Entry 9D9W (electron microscopy, 3.50 A resolution); this record covers chains Fe and Ff of the 42 polymer chains in the assembly.

[Chain Fe (and Ff)]
Protein: Portal protein
Organism: Mycobacterium phage Bxb1
Notes: chain Ff of this document is another copy of the same molecule, construct and numbering; everything in this record applies to it too
UniProtKB: Q9B0B0 (Q9B0B0_BPMB1); residue numbers follow UniProt; this construct covers 1-488
Sequence (488 residues; each row starts with the number of its first residue):
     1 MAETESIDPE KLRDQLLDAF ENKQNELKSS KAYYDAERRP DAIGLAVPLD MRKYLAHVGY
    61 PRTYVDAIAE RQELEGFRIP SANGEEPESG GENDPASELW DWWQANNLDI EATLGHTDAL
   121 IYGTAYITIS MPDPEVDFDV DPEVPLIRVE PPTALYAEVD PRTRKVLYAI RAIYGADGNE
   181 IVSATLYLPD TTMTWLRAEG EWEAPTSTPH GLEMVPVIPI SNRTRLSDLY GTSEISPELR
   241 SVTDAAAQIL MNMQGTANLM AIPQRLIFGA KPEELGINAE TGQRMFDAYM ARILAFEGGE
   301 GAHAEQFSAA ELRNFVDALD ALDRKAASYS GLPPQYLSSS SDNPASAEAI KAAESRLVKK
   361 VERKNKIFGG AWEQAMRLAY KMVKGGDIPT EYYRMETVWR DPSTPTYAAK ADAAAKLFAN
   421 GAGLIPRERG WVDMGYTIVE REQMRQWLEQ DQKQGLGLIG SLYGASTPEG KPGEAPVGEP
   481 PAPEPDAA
Unresolved in the structure: 1-5, 456-488

[Chain Fe / chain Ff interface]
Residue-residue contacts - 185 pairs, chain Fe then chain Ff:
  D41(Fe) - Y54(Ff)
  G44(Fe) - N258(Ff)
  L45(Fe) - M51(Ff)  hydrophobic
  L45(Fe) - N258(Ff)  hydrogen bond (backbone-side chain)
  A46(Fe) - N258(Ff)
  A46(Fe) - I262(Ff)  hydrophobic
  R78(Fe) - Q443(Ff)  hydrogen bond
  E86(Fe) - Q446(Ff)  hydrogen bond
  E86(Fe) - Q450(Ff)  hydrogen bond
  P87(Fe) - Q443(Ff)
  E88(Fe) - W447(Ff)  hydrogen bond
  P161(Fe) - I173(Ff)
  R162(Fe) - R171(Ff)  hydrogen bond (backbone-side chain)
  R162(Fe) - S183(Ff)  hydrogen bond
  R162(Fe) - T185(Ff)
  R162(Fe) - T194(Ff)  hydrogen bond
  R162(Fe) - L196(Ff)
  R164(Fe) - E111(Ff)  salt bridge
  K165(Fe) - D137(Ff)  hydrogen bond (side chain-backbone)
  M214(Fe) - D139(Ff)
  R223(Fe) - L114(Ff)
  T224(Fe) - Y34(Ff)
  T224(Fe) - T117(Ff)
  R225(Fe) - K31(Ff)
  R225(Fe) - Y34(Ff)
  R225(Fe) - D35(Ff)  salt bridge
  R225(Fe) - D118(Ff)
  R225(Fe) - I121(Ff)
  L226(Fe) - L114(Ff)
  L226(Fe) - D118(Ff)  hydrogen bond (backbone-side chain)
  L226(Fe) - V149(Ff)
  L226(Fe) - E150(Ff)
  L226(Fe) - P151(Ff)
  S227(Fe) - D118(Ff)  hydrogen bond
  S227(Fe) - Y122(Ff)  hydrogen bond
  S227(Fe) - P151(Ff)
  S227(Fe) - T153(Ff)
  Y230(Fe) - A176(Ff)
  S236(Fe) - R62(Ff)
  P237(Fe) - D35(Ff)
  P237(Fe) - H57(Ff)
  P237(Fe) - R62(Ff)
  E238(Fe) - A36(Ff)
  E238(Fe) - H57(Ff)
  E238(Fe) - G59(Ff)
  E238(Fe) - R62(Ff)  salt bridge
  S241(Fe) - L55(Ff)
  S241(Fe) - H57(Ff)  hydrogen bond (side chain-backbone)
  A245(Fe) - Q254(Ff)
  Q248(Fe) - Y54(Ff)
  Q248(Fe) - N258(Ff)  hydrogen bond
  I249(Fe) - M253(Ff)  hydrophobic
  I249(Fe) - A257(Ff)  hydrophobic
  N252(Fe) - A257(Ff)  hydrogen bond (side chain-backbone)
  N252(Fe) - N258(Ff)  hydrogen bond
  M260(Fe) - I262(Ff)  hydrophobic
  M260(Fe) - P263(Ff)
  M260(Fe) - R265(Ff)
  I262(Fe) - M290(Ff)  hydrophobic
  Q264(Fe) - R292(Ff)  hydrogen bond (side chain-backbone)
  R265(Fe) - I293(Ff)
  R265(Fe) - L294(Ff)  hydrogen bond (backbone-backbone)
  L266(Fe) - L294(Ff)
  L266(Fe) - F296(Ff)  hydrophobic
  I267(Fe) - I293(Ff)  hydrophobic
  I267(Fe) - L294(Ff)  hydrogen bond (backbone-backbone)
  I267(Fe) - A295(Ff)
  I267(Fe) - F296(Ff)  hydrogen bond (backbone-backbone)
  F268(Fe) - F296(Ff)  hydrophobic
  F268(Fe) - A304(Ff)  hydrophobic
  G269(Fe) - F296(Ff)  hydrogen bond (backbone-backbone)
  G269(Fe) - E297(Ff)  hydrogen bond (backbone-backbone)
  A270(Fe) - F296(Ff)
  K271(Fe) - E297(Ff)
  P272(Fe) - E297(Ff)
  L275(Fe) - A295(Ff)  hydrophobic
  I277(Fe) - A295(Ff)  hydrophobic
  R284(Fe) - R292(Ff)  hydrogen bond (backbone-side chain)
  F286(Fe) - R292(Ff)
  E305(Fe) - H303(Ff)
  E305(Fe) - A304(Ff)
  F307(Fe) - R265(Ff)
  F307(Fe) - L266(Ff)
  F307(Fe) - I267(Ff)  hydrophobic
  F307(Fe) - A304(Ff)  hydrophobic
  F307(Fe) - E305(Ff)
  F307(Fe) - Q306(Ff)
  S308(Fe) - R265(Ff)  hydrogen bond (backbone-side chain)
  S308(Fe) - Q306(Ff)  hydrogen bond
  A310(Fe) - P263(Ff)
  E311(Fe) - R313(Ff)  salt bridge
  R313(Fe) - R313(Ff)
  N314(Fe) - A261(Ff)  hydrogen bond (side chain-backbone)
  N314(Fe) - A310(Ff)  hydrogen bond (side chain-backbone)
  N314(Fe) - E311(Ff)
  N314(Fe) - L312(Ff)  hydrogen bond (side chain-backbone)
  F315(Fe) - A257(Ff)
  F315(Fe) - A261(Ff)  hydrophobic
  D317(Fe) - R313(Ff)  salt bridge
  D317(Fe) - V316(Ff)
  A318(Fe) - L312(Ff)  hydrophobic
  A321(Fe) - V316(Ff)  hydrophobic
  R324(Fe) - D320(Ff)  salt bridge
  R324(Fe) - S338(Ff)  hydrogen bond
  K325(Fe) - D323(Ff)  salt bridge
  S328(Fe) - T63(Ff)
  S328(Fe) - Y336(Ff)
  S328(Fe) - L337(Ff)
  Y329(Fe) - H57(Ff)  hydrogen bond (side chain-backbone)
  Y329(Fe) - V58(Ff)
  Y329(Fe) - G59(Ff)
  Y329(Fe) - L250(Ff)
  P334(Fe) - S339(Ff)
  P334(Fe) - N343(Ff)
  S341(Fe) - S339(Ff)  hydrogen bond
  S346(Fe) - A345(Ff)  hydrogen bond (side chain-backbone)
  E348(Fe) - P344(Ff)
  E348(Fe) - A345(Ff)
  E348(Fe) - S346(Ff)
  E348(Fe) - A347(Ff)
  E348(Fe) - I350(Ff)
  A349(Fe) - N343(Ff)
  A349(Fe) - P344(Ff)
  K351(Fe) - P405(Ff)
  A352(Fe) - P344(Ff)
  A353(Fe) - N343(Ff)
  S355(Fe) - Y336(Ff)  hydrogen bond
  S355(Fe) - T404(Ff)
  R356(Fe) - T63(Ff)
  R356(Fe) - Y336(Ff)  hydrogen bond (side chain-backbone)
  K359(Fe) - E70(Ff)
  K360(Fe) - D66(Ff)  salt bridge
  E362(Fe) - E70(Ff)
  R363(Fe) - E70(Ff)
  R363(Fe) - L114(Ff)
  R363(Fe) - T117(Ff)
  K366(Fe) - E70(Ff)  salt bridge
  K366(Fe) - I110(Ff)
  I367(Fe) - L114(Ff)  hydrophobic
  G370(Fe) - I110(Ff)
  E373(Fe) - N107(Ff)  hydrogen bond
  I388(Fe) - D139(Ff)
  T390(Fe) - D141(Ff)  hydrogen bond
  Y393(Fe) - A105(Ff)
  Y393(Fe) - D139(Ff)
  Y393(Fe) - D141(Ff)
  R394(Fe) - D101(Ff)  salt bridge
  R394(Fe) - Q104(Ff)  hydrogen bond (backbone-side chain)
  R394(Fe) - A105(Ff)
  R394(Fe) - D141(Ff)  salt bridge
  R394(Fe) - V144(Ff)
  E396(Fe) - N107(Ff)  hydrogen bond
  A409(Fe) - A408(Ff)
  K410(Fe) - Y407(Ff)
  A413(Fe) - Y407(Ff)  hydrophobic
  A413(Fe) - A408(Ff)  hydrophobic
  A413(Fe) - A411(Ff)  hydrophobic
  K416(Fe) - D412(Ff)  salt bridge
  K416(Fe) - A415(Ff)
  L417(Fe) - Y407(Ff)
  L417(Fe) - A411(Ff)
  L417(Fe) - A415(Ff)  hydrophobic
  A419(Fe) - N420(Ff)
  A422(Fe) - F418(Ff)
  A422(Fe) - N420(Ff)
  G423(Fe) - F418(Ff)
  G423(Fe) - N420(Ff)
  G423(Fe) - R427(Ff)  hydrogen bond (backbone-side chain)
  L424(Fe) - F418(Ff)  hydrophobic
  L424(Fe) - R427(Ff)  hydrogen bond (backbone-side chain)
  L424(Fe) - G430(Ff)
  L424(Fe) - W431(Ff)  hydrogen bond (backbone-side chain)
  P426(Fe) - M444(Ff)
  P426(Fe) - W447(Ff)
  P426(Fe) - L448(Ff)
  P426(Fe) - D451(Ff)
  R427(Fe) - D451(Ff)  hydrogen bond (backbone-side chain)
  E428(Fe) - W447(Ff)
  R429(Fe) - Y436(Ff)
  R429(Fe) - E440(Ff)  salt bridge
  R429(Fe) - M444(Ff)
  R429(Fe) - W447(Ff)
  V432(Fe) - W447(Ff)  hydrophobic
  D433(Fe) - Y407(Ff)  hydrogen bond
  D433(Fe) - Y436(Ff)  hydrogen bond
Interface residues without a listed pair, chain Fe (105 interface residues in all): E213, T256, M285, H303, L322, P344, R377, K381, A414, I425
Interface residues without a listed pair, chain Ff (119 interface residues in all): A56, Y60, A69, E73, D109, T113, G115, V140, Y174, V182, A291, G298, A302, A309, L319, E354, A414, M434, V439

[Summary]
The interface between chain Fe and chain Ff involves 105 residues on one side and 119 on the other, with 44
hydrogen bonds and 13 salt bridges. Polar pairs include R164(Fe)-E111(Ff), R225(Fe)-D35(Ff) and
E238(Fe)-R62(Ff).
Chain Fe and chain Ff are both Portal protein (Mycobacterium phage Bxb1); the structure, Mycobacteriophage
Bxb1 C1 Capsid and Portal - Composite map and model, was determined by electron microscopy, deposited together
with 9D93, 9D94, 9D9L and 9D9X.
